PDB entry 6KDT | X-ray diffraction, 2.87 A resolution | chains A and D of the 4 polymer chains in the assembly

[Chain A (and D)]
Protein: DNA (cytosine-5)-methyltransferase 3B
Source organism: Homo sapiens
Notes: EC 2.1.1.37; chain D of this document is another copy of the same molecule, construct and numbering; everything in this record applies to it too
Reference sequence: Q9UBC3 (DNM3B_HUMAN); residues 571-853 here = UniProt positions 571-853
Sequence (286 residues; each row starts with the number of its first residue):
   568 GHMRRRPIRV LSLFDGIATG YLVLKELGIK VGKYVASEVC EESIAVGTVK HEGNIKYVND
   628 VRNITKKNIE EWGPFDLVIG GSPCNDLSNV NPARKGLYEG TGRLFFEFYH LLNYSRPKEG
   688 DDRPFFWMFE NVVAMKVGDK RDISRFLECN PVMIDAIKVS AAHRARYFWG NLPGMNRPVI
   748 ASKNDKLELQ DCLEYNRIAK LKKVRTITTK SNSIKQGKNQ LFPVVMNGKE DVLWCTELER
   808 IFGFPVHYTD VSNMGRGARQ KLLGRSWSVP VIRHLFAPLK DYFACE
Unresolved in the structure: 568, 774-786 (chain D: 774-786)
Differences from the reference sequence: expression tag (568-570); engineered mutation R772 (Gln in Q9UBC3)
Curated features (UniProtKB/Swiss-Prot):
  - active site: C651
  - binding site (S-adenosyl-L-methionine): D582 to T586, E605, D627 to R629, R832 to W834
  - cross-link: K617 (Glycyl lysine isopeptide (Lys-Gly) (interchain with G-Cter in SUMO2))
  - natural variant: A585 (A585T: In ICF1; A585V: In ICF1), A603 (A603T: In ICF1), V606 (V606A: In ICF1), G663 (G663S: In ICF1), L664 (L664P: In ICF1), P691 (P691L: In FSHD4), V699 (V699G: In ICF1), V726 (V726G: In ICF1), A766 (A766P: In ICF1), E806 (E806ESTP: In ICF1), H814 (H814R: In ICF1), D817 (D817G: In ICF1), 3 further natural variant entries in UniProt
Small-molecule neighbours: S-adenosylhomocysteine (SAH): F581, D582, G583, I584, T586, S604, E605, V606, C607, N626, D627, V628, R629, G648, S649, P650, L671, R832, S833, W834
What the authors report for this chain:
  - conformationally variable residues (order/disorder transition): I774 to N786
  - mutagenesis - V657G, T775S (6.3-fold), N779A, N779D, N779Q, N779V: decreased catalytic activity on CpG sites
  - mutagenesis - C651A: abolished catalytic activity on CpG sites
  - specificity-determining residues: K777, N779
  - mutagenesis - K777A: decreased catalytic activity on CpG, CpA and CpT sites
  - disease-associated variants - A585V, A603T, V606A: decreased binding to SAM (proposed by the authors, not directly observed)
  - disease-associated variants - H814R, D817G, V818M: decreased binding to DNA (cytosine-5)-methyltransferase 3B (chain A) (proposed by the authors, not directly observed)
  - disease-associated variants - V726G, A766P, R840Q: decreased stability (proposed by the authors, not directly observed)
  - disease-associated variants - V699G: decreased binding to cytosine (proposed by the authors, not directly observed)
  - disease-associated variants - R823G: decreased binding to DNA (proposed by the authors, not directly observed)
  - disease-associated variants - R823G: decreased catalytic activity (citing earlier work)
  - mutagenesis - K777R: increased catalytic activity on CpG

[Interface between chain A and chain D]
Pairs across the interface - 28 pairs, chain A then chain D:
  T615(A) - Y762(D)
  E619(A) - Y762(D)
  G620(A) - Y762(D)
  E761(A) - V616(D)
  Y762(A) - T615(D)
  Y762(A) - E619(D)
  Y762(A) - G620(D)
  V799(A) - N820(D)
  L800(A) - N820(D)  hydrogen bond (backbone-side chain)
  W801(A) - V616(D)  hydrophobic
  W801(A) - S819(D)
  W801(A) - N820(D)
  C802(A) - N820(D)  hydrogen bond (backbone-side chain)
  T803(A) - D817(D)
  H814(A) - H814(D)
  H814(A) - D817(D)  salt bridge
  D817(A) - T803(D)
  D817(A) - H814(D)  salt bridge
  D817(A) - D817(D)
  D817(A) - R826(D)  salt bridge
  S819(A) - W801(D)
  N820(A) - V799(D)
  N820(A) - L800(D)  hydrogen bond (side chain-backbone)
  N820(A) - W801(D)
  N820(A) - C802(D)  hydrogen bond (side chain-backbone)
  N820(A) - R823(D)
  R823(A) - N820(D)
  R826(A) - D817(D)  salt bridge
Also at the interface, not in a pair above, chain A (20 interface residues in all): V616, K617, V818, G822
Also at the interface, not in a pair above, chain D (18 interface residues in all): V818, G822

[Summary]
Chain A and chain D form an interface of 20 and 18 residues respectively; the contacts include 4 hydrogen
bonds and 4 salt bridges. Polar pairs include H814(A)-D817(D), D817(A)-R826(D) and L800(A)-N820(D). The paper
reports that V657G, T775S and N779A of chain A, among others, reduce catalytic activity on CpG sites;
specificity determinants K777(A) and N779(A); 20 substitutions were tested in all.
Chain A and chain D are both DNA (cytosine-5)-methyltransferase 3B (Homo sapiens); the structure, Crystal
structure of human DNMT3B (Q772R)-DNMT3L complex, was determined by X-ray diffraction together with 6KDA,
6KDB, 6KDL and 6KDP from the same study.
